1T60 - chains A and D of the 6 polymer chains in the assembly; structure by X-ray diffraction, 1.50 A resolution.

Chain A (and D):
Protein: type iv collagen
Source organism: Bos taurus
Notes: fragment: NC1 of alpha-1; chain D of this document is another copy of the same molecule, construct and numbering; everything in this record applies to it too
Amino-acid sequence (229 residues; numbered 1 to 229; the number before each row is that of its first residue):
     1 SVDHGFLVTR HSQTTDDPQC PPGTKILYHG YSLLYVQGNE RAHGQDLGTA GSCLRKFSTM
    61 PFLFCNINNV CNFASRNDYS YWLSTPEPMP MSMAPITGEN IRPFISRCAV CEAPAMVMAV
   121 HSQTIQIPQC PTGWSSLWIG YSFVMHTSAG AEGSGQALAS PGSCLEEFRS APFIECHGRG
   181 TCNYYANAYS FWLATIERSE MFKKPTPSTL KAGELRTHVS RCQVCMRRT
Unresolved in the structure: 1-4, 228-229 (chain D: 1-3, 228-229)
Cystine bridges: Cys20-Cys111, Cys53-Cys108, Cys65-Cys71, Cys130-Cys225, Cys164-Cys222, Cys176-Cys182
Ion coordination: K+: Tyr189 (shared with 2 residues of chain C; 1 residue of chain E)

Interface between chain A and chain D:
Residue-residue contacts - 45 pairs, chain A then chain D:
  Gln37(A) - Glu40(D)
  Asn39(A) - Ala149(D)
  Asn39(A) - Gly150(D)
  Asn39(A) - Asn187(D)
  Glu40(A) - Gln37(D)  hydrogen bond
  Glu40(A) - Glu40(D)
  Glu40(A) - Tyr79(D)  hydrogen bond
  Glu40(A) - Ala149(D)
  Glu40(A) - Gly150(D)
  Asn66(A) - Ala186(D)
  Ala74(A) - Arg179(D)  hydrogen bond (backbone-side chain)
  Ser75(A) - Pro95(D)
  Ser75(A) - Tyr185(D)  hydrogen bond (backbone-side chain)
  Arg76(A) - Ser148(D)  hydrogen bond
  Arg76(A) - Ala149(D)
  Arg76(A) - Glu175(D)  salt bridge
  Arg76(A) - His177(D)
  Arg76(A) - Tyr185(D)
  Arg76(A) - Asn187(D)  hydrogen bond
  Asn77(A) - Asn77(D)
  Asn77(A) - Asp78(D)
  Asn77(A) - Tyr79(D)
  Asn77(A) - His177(D)
  Asp78(A) - Asn77(D)
  Tyr79(A) - Glu40(D)
  Tyr79(A) - Asn77(D)
  Pro95(A) - Ser75(D)
  Ser148(A) - Arg76(D)  hydrogen bond
  Ala149(A) - Asn39(D)
  Ala149(A) - Glu40(D)
  Ala149(A) - Arg76(D)
  Gly150(A) - Asn39(D)
  Gly150(A) - Glu40(D)
  Glu175(A) - Arg76(D)  salt bridge
  His177(A) - Arg76(D)
  His177(A) - Asn77(D)
  Gly178(A) - Arg179(D)
  Arg179(A) - Ala74(D)  hydrogen bond (side chain-backbone)
  Arg179(A) - Gly178(D)
  Arg179(A) - Arg179(D)
  Tyr185(A) - Ser75(D)  hydrogen bond (side chain-backbone)
  Tyr185(A) - Arg76(D)
  Ala186(A) - Asn66(D)
  Asn187(A) - Asn39(D)
  Asn187(A) - Arg76(D)  hydrogen bond
Other interface residues (no listed pair), chain A (25 interface residues in all): Asn68, Val70, Met93, Glu152
Other interface residues (no listed pair), chain D (26 interface residues in all): Arg41, Phe64, Asn68, Val70, Met93

In short:
Chain A and chain D form an interface of 25 and 26 residues respectively, with 10 hydrogen bonds and 2 salt
bridges. Polar contacts include Arg76(A)-Glu175(D), Glu40(A)-Gln37(D) and Glu40(A)-Tyr79(D).
Chain A and chain D are both type iv collagen (Bos taurus); the structure, Crystal structure of Type IV
collagen NC1 domain from bovine lens capsule, was determined by X-ray diffraction (same publication as 1T61).
